4E41 - chains B and E of the 5 polymer chains in the assembly; structure by X-ray diffraction, 2.60 A resolution.

Chain B:
Name: HLA class II histocompatibility antigen, DRB1-1 beta chain
Organism: Homo sapiens
Reference sequence: P04229 (2B11_HUMAN); residues 1-190 here correspond to UniProt positions 30-219 (UniProt number = residue number + 29)
Amino-acid sequence (190 residues; numbered 1 to 190; the number before each row is that of its first residue):
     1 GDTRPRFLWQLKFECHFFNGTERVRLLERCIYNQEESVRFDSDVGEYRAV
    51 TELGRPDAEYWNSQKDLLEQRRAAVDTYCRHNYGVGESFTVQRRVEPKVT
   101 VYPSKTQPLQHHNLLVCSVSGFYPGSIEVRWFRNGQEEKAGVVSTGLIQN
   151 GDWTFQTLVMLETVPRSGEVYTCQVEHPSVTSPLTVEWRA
Not modelled in the structure: 1-3, 105-112
Disulfide bonds: C15-C79, C117-C173
Ion coordination: Na+: T185 (shared with 1 residue of chain F)

Chain E:
Name: T cell receptor G4 beta chain
Organism: Homo sapiens
Amino-acid sequence (239 residues; each row starts with the number of its first residue):
     1 GVTQSPTHLIKTRGQQATLRCSPISGHTSVYWYQQALGLGLQFLLWYDEG
    51 EERNRGNFPPRFSGRQFPNYSSELNVNALELEDSALYLCASSQIRETQYF
   101 GPGTRLLVLEDLKNVFPPEVAVFEPSEAEISHTQKATLVCLATGFYPDHV
   151 ELSWWVNGKEVHSGVCTDPQPLKEQPALNDSRYALSSRLRVSATFWQNPR
   201 NHFRCQVQFYGLSENDEWTQDRAKPVTQIVSAEAWGRAD
Not modelled in the structure: 38-39, 239
Disulfide bonds: C21-C89, C140-C205

How chain B and chain E interact:
Contacting residue pairs (5):
  Q64(B) - E96(E)
  D66(B) - E96(E)
  D66(B) - T97(E)  hydrogen bond
  L67(B) - E96(E)
  Q70(B) - R95(E)
Also at the interface, not in a pair above, chain E (4 interface residues in all): Q93

Summary:
The chain B/chain E interface involves 4 residues from each chain; the contacts include 1 hydrogen bond. Its
one hydrogen-bonded contact is D66(B)-T97(E).
Here chain B is HLA class II histocompatibility antigen, DRB1-1 beta chain and chain E is T cell receptor G4
beta chain, both from Homo sapiens. Entry 4E41 (Structural basis for the recognition of mutant self by a
tumor-specific, MHC class II-restricted T cell ...) was determined by X-ray diffraction.
